3MH9 - chain A; structure by X-ray diffraction, 1.79 A resolution.

== Chain A ==
Protein: Lipoprotein lprG
From: Mycobacterium tuberculosis
Reference sequence: P0A5I8 (LPRG_MYCTU); residue numbers follow UniProt; this construct covers 28-236
Sequence (218 residues; each row starts with the number of its first residue):
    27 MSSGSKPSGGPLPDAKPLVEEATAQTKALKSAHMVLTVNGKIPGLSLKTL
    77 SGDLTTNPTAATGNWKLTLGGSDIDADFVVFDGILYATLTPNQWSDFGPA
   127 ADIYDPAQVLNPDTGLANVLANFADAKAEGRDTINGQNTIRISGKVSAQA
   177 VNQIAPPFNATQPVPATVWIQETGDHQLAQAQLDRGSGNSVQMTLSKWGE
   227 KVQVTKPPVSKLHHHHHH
Unresolved in the structure: 27-34, 240-244
Construct notes: expression tag (27, 237-244); engineered mutation W91 (Val in P0A5I8)
Reported in the primary citation:
  - conformationally variable residues (loop rearrangement): L73 to L76, W91
  - contacts within the chain: L73-W91 (hydrophobic contact)
  - mutagenesis - V194R, V217F: decreased signaling in response to TLR2

== Summary ==
The paper reports that V194R and V217F reduce signaling in response to TLR2; conformational variability at L73
and W91.
Chain A is Lipoprotein lprG (Mycobacterium tuberculosis); the structure, Crystal structure of LprG mutant V91W
from Mycobacterium tuberculosis, was determined by X-ray diffraction together with 3MH8 and 3MHA from the same
study.
